PDB entry 3VRD | X-ray diffraction, 1.50 A resolution | chains A and B

[Chain A]
Molecule: Flavocytochrome c heme subunit
From: Thermochromatium tepidum
UniProtKB: D0G7Q3 (D0G7Q3_THETI); residues 1-174 here correspond to UniProt positions 26-199 (UniProt number = residue number + 25)
Sequence (174 residues; numbered 1 to 174; the number before each row is that of its first residue):
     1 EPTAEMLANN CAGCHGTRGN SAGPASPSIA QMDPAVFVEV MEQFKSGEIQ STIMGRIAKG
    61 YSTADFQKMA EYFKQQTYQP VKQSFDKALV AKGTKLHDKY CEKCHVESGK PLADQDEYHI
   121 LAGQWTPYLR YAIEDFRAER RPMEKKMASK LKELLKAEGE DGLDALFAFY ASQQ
Covalently attached groups: heme c (HEC) linked to Cys101
Bound ions: heme c Fe site 1: His15, Met54; heme c Fe site 2: His105, Met147
Ligand contacts:
  - heme c (HEC), molecule 1: Leu7, Asn10, Cys11, Cys14, His15, Ser26, Pro27, Ile29, Met32, Phe37, Val40, Met41, Phe44, Ser51, Thr52, Ile53, Met54, Ile57, Tyr61, Met69, Phe73, Tyr128
  - heme c (HEC), molecule 2: Gln43, Tyr100, Cys104, His105, His119, Leu121, Tyr128, Leu129, Ala132, Ile133, Phe136, Arg141, Pro142, Met143, Glu144, Lys146, Met147, Lys150, Leu154, Leu166, Tyr170

[Chain B]
Molecule: Flavocytochrome c flavin subunit
From: Thermochromatium tepidum
UniProtKB: D0G7Q4 (D0G7Q4_THETI); residues 1-401 here correspond to UniProt positions 31-431 (UniProt number = residue number + 30)
Sequence (401 residues; each row starts with the number of its first residue):
     1 AGRKVVVVGG GTGGATAAKY IKLADPSIEV TLIEPNETYY TCYMSNEVIG GDRELASLRV
    61 GYDGLRAHGI QVVHDSALGI DPDKKLVKTA GGAEFAYDRC VVAPGIDLLY DKIEGYSEAL
   121 AAKLPHAWKA GEQTALLRRQ LESMDDGGVV IIAPPAPPFR CPPGPYERAS QIAHYLKAHK
   181 SKSKVIILDN SQTFSKQAQF TKGWERLYGF GTENALIEWH PGPDAAVVKT DTEAMTVETS
   241 FGETFKAAVI NLIPPQRAGK IAQSASLTND SGWCPVDIRT FESSLQPGIH VIGDACNAAP
   301 MPKSAYSANS QAKVAAAAVV ALLKGEEPGT PSYLNTCYSI LAPGYGISIA AVYRPNAEGK
   361 AIEAVPDSGG ITPVDAPDWV LEREVQYAHS WYNNIVHDTF G
Unresolved in the structure: 1
Modified positions: Cys161 (s-mercaptocysteine; CSS); Cys337 (s-mercaptocysteine; CSS)
Ligand contacts:
  - FAD (flavin-adenine dinucleotide): Val8, Gly9, Gly10, Gly11, Thr12, Gly13, Gly14, Ile33, Glu34, Pro35, Asn36, Tyr39, Cys42, Tyr43, Ser45, Asn46, Asp75, Ser76, Ala77, Ala103, Pro104, Gly105, Ala127, Trp128, Arg160, Cys161, Arg168, Ile261, Ile292, Gly293, Asp294, Lys303, Ser304, Ala305, Tyr306, Ala308, Thr336, Cys337, Tyr338, Trp391
  - heme c (HEC): Tyr306, Leu334, Thr336, Tyr338, Tyr387

[How chain A and chain B interact]
Pairs across the interface (69):
  Glu1(A) with Thr330(B), hydrogen bond (backbone-side chain)
  Pro2(A) with Thr330(B)
  Met6(A) with Thr330(B); Pro331(B), hydrophobic; Ser332(B)
  Asn9(A) with Tyr20(B); Lys313(B), hydrogen bond (backbone-side chain)
  Asn10(A) with Tyr306(B), hydrogen bond (backbone-side chain); Ser310(B), hydrogen bond; Ser332(B), hydrogen bond (side chain-backbone); Tyr333(B); Leu334(B)
  Ala12(A) with Asn394(B); Asp398(B)
  Gly13(A) with Tyr306(B), hydrogen bond (backbone-side chain); Trp391(B); Asn394(B); Ile395(B), hydrogen bond (backbone-backbone)
  Cys14(A) with Tyr306(B), hydrogen bond (backbone-side chain); Trp391(B); Asn394(B), hydrogen bond (backbone-side chain)
  His15(A) with Asn394(B)
  Gly16(A) with Asn394(B)
  Thr17(A) with Tyr20(B); His397(B); Asp398(B), hydrogen bond
  Ser21(A) with Asn394(B), hydrogen bond
  Ala22(A) with Asn393(B); Asn394(B), hydrogen bond (backbone-side chain)
  Gly23(A) with Ser390(B); Asn393(B), hydrogen bond (backbone-side chain)
  Pro24(A) with His389(B); Ser390(B); Asn393(B)
  Ala25(A) with Gln386(B); Tyr387(B); Ser390(B), hydrogen bond (backbone-side chain)
  Ser26(A) with Tyr387(B); Ser390(B), hydrogen bond (backbone-side chain)
  Gln50(A) with Trp379(B)
  Thr52(A) with Glu384(B); Tyr387(B)
  Ile53(A) with Thr336(B); Tyr338(B); Ser348(B)
  Arg56(A) with Ser348(B), hydrogen bond; Ala350(B); Ser368(B); Gly369(B), hydrogen bond (backbone-backbone); Gly370(B), hydrogen bond (side chain-backbone); Ile371(B); Thr372(B); Glu384(B), salt bridge
  Ile57(A) with Ala350(B), hydrophobic; Val352(B)
  Lys59(A) with Asp367(B); Ser368(B)
  Gly60(A) with Val352(B); Val365(B); Ser368(B)
  Tyr61(A) with Leu334(B); Val352(B)
  Tyr131(A) with Arg383(B), hydrogen bond (backbone-side chain); Gln386(B); Tyr387(B)
  Glu134(A) with Arg383(B), salt bridge
  Asp135(A) with Arg383(B), salt bridge
  Arg140(A) with Trp379(B); Arg383(B)
Other interface residues (no listed pair), chain A (34 interface residues in all): Leu7, Cys11, Asn20, Ser51, Tyr128
Other interface residues (no listed pair), chain B (39 interface residues in all): Lys19, Val314, Ala317, Ile349, Val380

[Overview]
Chain A and chain B form an interface of 34 and 39 residues respectively; the contacts include 19 hydrogen
bonds and 3 salt bridges. Among the polar pairs are Arg56(A)-Glu384(B), Glu134(A)-Arg383(B) and
Asp135(A)-Arg383(B). Heme c is bound between chain A and chain B.
Here chain A is Flavocytochrome c heme subunit and chain B is Flavocytochrome c flavin subunit, both from
Thermochromatium tepidum. Entry 3VRD (Crystal structure of flavocytochrome c from Thermochromatium tepidum)
was determined by X-ray diffraction together with 3VRC from the same study.
